Entry 1Q3D (X-ray diffraction, 2.20 A resolution); this record covers chains A and B.

[Chain A (and B)]
Molecule: Glycogen synthase kinase-3 beta
Source organism: Homo sapiens
Notes: EC 2.7.1.37; chain B of this document is another copy of the same molecule, construct and numbering; everything in this record applies to it too
UniProtKB: P49841 (GSK3B_HUMAN); residue numbers follow UniProt; this construct covers 2-420
Chain sequence (424 residues; numbered -3 to 420; the number before each row is that of its first residue; numbers below 1 keep their minus sign (Gly-3 is residue -3)):
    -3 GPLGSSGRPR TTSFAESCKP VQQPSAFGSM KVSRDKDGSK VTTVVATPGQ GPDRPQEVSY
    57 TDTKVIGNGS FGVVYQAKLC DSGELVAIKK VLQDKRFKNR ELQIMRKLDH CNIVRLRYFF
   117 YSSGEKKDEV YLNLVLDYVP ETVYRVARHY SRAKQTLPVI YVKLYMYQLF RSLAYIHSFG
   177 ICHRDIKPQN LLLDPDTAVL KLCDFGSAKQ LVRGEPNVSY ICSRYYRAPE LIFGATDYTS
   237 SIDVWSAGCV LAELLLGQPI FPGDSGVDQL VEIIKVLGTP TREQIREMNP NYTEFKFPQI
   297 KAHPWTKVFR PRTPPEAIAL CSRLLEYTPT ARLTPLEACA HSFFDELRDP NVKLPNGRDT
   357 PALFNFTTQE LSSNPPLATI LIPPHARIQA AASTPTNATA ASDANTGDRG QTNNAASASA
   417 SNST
Not modelled in the structure: -3 to 34, 120-125, 287-292, 386-420 (chain B: -3 to 34, 120-123, 287-292, 384-420)
Differences from the reference sequence: cloning artifact (-3 to 1)
Small-molecule neighbours: staurosporine (STU): Ile62, Gly63, Asn64, Gly65, Val70, Ala83, Lys85, Val110, Leu132, Asp133, Tyr134, Val135, Pro136, Gln185, Asn186, Leu188, Cys199, Asp200

[Chain A / chain B interface]
Pairs across the interface - 28 pairs, chain A then chain B:
  Ser66(A) - Asp264(B)
  Ser66(A) - Glu268(B)
  Ser66(A) - Lys271(B)  hydrogen bond (backbone-side chain)
  Tyr216(A) - Ile228(B)
  Tyr216(A) - Phe229(B)  hydrophobic
  Tyr216(A) - Gly262(B)  hydrogen bond (backbone-backbone)
  Tyr216(A) - Val263(B)  hydrogen bond (backbone-backbone)
  Tyr216(A) - Leu266(B)  hydrophobic
  Ile217(A) - Val263(B)  hydrophobic
  Cys218(A) - Ser261(B)
  Ser219(A) - Asp260(B)
  Ser219(A) - Ser261(B)
  Arg220(A) - Arg220(B)
  Arg220(A) - Asp260(B)  hydrogen bond (backbone-backbone)
  Ile228(A) - Tyr216(B)
  Phe229(A) - Tyr216(B)  hydrophobic
  Asp260(A) - Ser219(B)
  Asp260(A) - Arg220(B)  salt bridge
  Ser261(A) - Cys218(B)
  Ser261(A) - Ser219(B)
  Gly262(A) - Tyr216(B)  hydrogen bond (backbone-backbone)
  Val263(A) - Tyr216(B)  hydrogen bond (backbone-backbone)
  Val263(A) - Ile217(B)  hydrophobic
  Asp264(A) - Ser66(B)
  Leu266(A) - Tyr216(B)  hydrophobic
  Val267(A) - Ser66(B)
  Val267(A) - Phe67(B)  hydrophobic
  Lys271(A) - Ser66(B)
Interface residues without a listed pair, chain A (18 interface residues in all): Phe67, Gln185
Interface residues without a listed pair, chain B (19 interface residues in all): Gln185, Val267

[Summary]
18 residues of chain A face 19 of chain B across their interface; the contacts include 6 hydrogen bonds and 1
salt bridge. Polar contacts include Asp260(A)-Arg220(B), Ser66(A)-Lys271(B) and Tyr216(A)-Gly262(B). Chain A
binds staurosporine.
Chain A and chain B are both Glycogen synthase kinase-3 beta (Homo sapiens); the structure, GSK-3 Beta
complexed with Staurosporine, was determined by X-ray diffraction, deposited together with 1PYX, 1Q3W, 1Q41
and 1Q4L.
